PDB entry 4A3L | X-ray diffraction, 3.50 A resolution | chains D and G of the 15 polymer chains in the assembly

Chain D:
Name: DNA-directed RNA polymerase II subunit RPB4
Organism: Saccharomyces cerevisiae
UniProt: P20433 (RPB4_YEAST); residue numbers follow UniProt; this construct covers 1-221
Amino-acid sequence (221 residues; each row starts with the number of its first residue):
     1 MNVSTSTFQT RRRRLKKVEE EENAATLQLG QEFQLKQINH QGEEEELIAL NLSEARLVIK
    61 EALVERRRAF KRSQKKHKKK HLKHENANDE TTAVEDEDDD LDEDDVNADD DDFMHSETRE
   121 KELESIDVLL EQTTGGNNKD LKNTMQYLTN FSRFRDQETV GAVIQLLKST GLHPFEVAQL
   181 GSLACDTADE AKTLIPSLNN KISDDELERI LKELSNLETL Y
Unresolved in the structure: 1-2, 77-117
Curated features (UniProtKB/Swiss-Prot):
  - modified residue: Met-1 (N-acetylmethionine), Thr-91 (Phosphothreonine), Thr-92 (Phosphothreonine)

Chain G:
Name: DNA-directed RNA polymerase II subunit RPB7
Organism: Saccharomyces cerevisiae
UniProt: P34087 (RPB7_YEAST); numbering as in UniProt (aligned over 1-171)
Amino-acid sequence (171 residues; each row starts with the number of its first residue):
     1 MFFIKDLSLN ITLHPSFFGP RMKQYLKTKL LEEVEGSCTG KFGYILCVLD YDNIDIQRGR
    61 ILPTDGSAEF NVKYRAVVFK PFKGEVVDGT VVSCSQHGFE VQVGPMKVFV TKHLMPQDLT
   121 FNAGSNPPSY QSSEDVITIK SRIRVKIEGC ISQVSSIHAI GSIKEDYLGA I

How chain D and chain G interact:
Pairs across the interface (111; chain D residue first):
  Val-3(D) with Leu-9(G); Asn-10(G); Glu-33(G)
  Ser-4(D) with Leu-9(G); Thr-39(G)
  Thr-5(D) with Leu-7(G); Ser-8(G); Val-34(G); Phe-42(G); Tyr-74(G), hydrogen bond
  Ser-6(D) with Leu-7(G); Ser-8(G), hydrogen bond (backbone-backbone)
  Thr-7(D) with Lys-5(G); Asp-6(G); Leu-7(G); Ser-8(G), hydrogen bond (backbone-side chain); Lys-41(G), hydrogen bond; Phe-42(G)
  Phe-8(D) with Lys-5(G); Asp-6(G)
  Gln-9(D) with Lys-5(G)
  Glu-22(D) with Lys-83(G)
  Asn-23(D) with Lys-80(G); Phe-82(G); Lys-83(G)
  Ala-24(D) with Lys-83(G)
  Ala-25(D) with Lys-83(G)
  Leu-29(D) with Phe-82(G), hydrophobic
  Gly-30(D) with Phe-82(G)
  Glu-32(D) with Lys-5(G), hydrogen bond (backbone-side chain); Lys-41(G), salt bridge; Phe-42(G)
  Phe-33(D) with Phe-3(G), hydrophobic; Lys-41(G); Phe-42(G); Lys-80(G); Phe-82(G), hydrophobic
  Gln-37(D) with Ile-4(G); Lys-5(G), hydrogen bond; Asp-6(G)
  Asn-39(D) with Asp-6(G)
  His-40(D) with Asp-6(G), salt bridge; Lys-73(G), hydrogen bond; Arg-75(G)
  Glu-45(D) with Asp-6(G); Arg-75(G), salt bridge
  Leu-47(D) with Phe-3(G), hydrophobic
  Ile-48(D) with Phe-3(G); Ile-4(G), hydrogen bond (backbone-backbone)
  Ala-49(D) with Met-1(G); Phe-2(G); Phe-3(G), hydrophobic
  Leu-50(D) with Met-1(G), hydrogen bond (backbone-backbone); Phe-2(G), hydrogen bond (backbone-backbone); Ile-4(G), hydrophobic; Val-77(G), hydrophobic
  Val-58(D) with Leu-49(G), hydrophobic; Val-77(G), hydrophobic
  Ile-59(D) with Cys-47(G), hydrophobic
  Ala-62(D) with Leu-49(G), hydrophobic
  Glu-65(D) with Asp-52(G)
  Arg-66(D) with Leu-31(G); Glu-35(G), salt bridge; Val-48(G), hydrogen bond (side chain-backbone); Tyr-51(G)
  Ala-69(D) with Asp-52(G)
  Phe-70(D) with Tyr-51(G), hydrophobic
  Arg-72(D) with Asp-52(G), salt bridge
  Ser-73(D) with Arg-21(G), hydrogen bond (backbone-side chain); Gln-24(G)
  Thr-134(D) with Glu-35(G)
  Asn-138(D) with Glu-35(G); Gly-36(G); Leu-46(G), hydrogen bond (side chain-backbone)
  Asp-140(D) with Gly-36(G); Tyr-44(G); Leu-46(G); Pro-105(G)
  Leu-141(D) with Leu-46(G); Cys-47(G), hydrophobic
  Asn-143(D) with Gly-104(G)
  Thr-144(D) with Leu-46(G); Gly-104(G); Pro-105(G)
  Tyr-147(D) with Asp-88(G), hydrogen bond (side chain-backbone); Val-103(G); Gly-104(G)
  Leu-148(D) with Phe-2(G), hydrophobic
  Asn-150(D) with Arg-142(G)
  Phe-151(D) with Asp-88(G); Gly-89(G); Thr-90(G); Arg-142(G)
  Phe-175(D) with Met-1(G), hydrophobic; Glu-85(G)
  Gln-179(D) with Glu-85(G); Val-86(G), hydrogen bond (side chain-backbone)
  Ser-182(D) with Asp-88(G)
  Leu-183(D) with Val-86(G); Asp-88(G); Arg-144(G)
  Ala-184(D) with Arg-144(G)
  Thr-187(D) with Tyr-167(G)
  Asp-189(D) with Tyr-167(G), hydrogen bond
  Glu-190(D) with Arg-144(G), salt bridge; Tyr-167(G)
  Thr-193(D) with Asp-166(G); Tyr-167(G)
  Leu-194(D) with Val-86(G); Arg-144(G); Tyr-167(G), hydrophobic
Interface residues without a listed pair, chain D (57 interface residues in all): Leu-52, Ala-55, Leu-63, Lys-76, Ala-178
Interface residues without a listed pair, chain G (52 interface residues in all): Asn-71, Val-78, Gly-84, Gln-102, Ser-155, Leu-168

In short:
57 residues of chain D face 52 of chain G across their interface, with 16 hydrogen bonds and 6 salt bridges.
Polar pairs include Glu-32(D)/Lys-41(G), His-40(D)/Asp-6(G) and Glu-45(D)/Arg-75(G).
Chain D is DNA-directed RNA polymerase II subunit RPB4 and chain G is DNA-directed RNA polymerase II subunit
RPB7, both from Saccharomyces cerevisiae; the structure, RNA Polymerase II initial transcribing complex with a
7nt DNA-RNA hybrid and soaked with AMPCPP, was determined by X-ray diffraction, deposited together with 4A3B,
4A3C, 4A3D, 4A3E, 4A3F, 4A3G and 4 further entries.
